PDB entry 6B47 | electron microscopy, 3.20 A resolution | chains D and E of the 11 polymer chains in the assembly

[Chain D (and E)]
Protein: CRISPR-associated protein Csy3
Organism: Pseudomonas aeruginosa (strain UCBPP-PA14)
Notes: chain E of this document is another copy of the same molecule, construct and numbering; everything in this record applies to it too
UniProt: Q02MM1 (CSY3_PSEAB); numbering as in UniProt (aligned over 1-342)
Chain sequence (344 residues; row label = number of the first residue in the row; numbers below 1 keep their minus sign (Met-1 is residue -1)):
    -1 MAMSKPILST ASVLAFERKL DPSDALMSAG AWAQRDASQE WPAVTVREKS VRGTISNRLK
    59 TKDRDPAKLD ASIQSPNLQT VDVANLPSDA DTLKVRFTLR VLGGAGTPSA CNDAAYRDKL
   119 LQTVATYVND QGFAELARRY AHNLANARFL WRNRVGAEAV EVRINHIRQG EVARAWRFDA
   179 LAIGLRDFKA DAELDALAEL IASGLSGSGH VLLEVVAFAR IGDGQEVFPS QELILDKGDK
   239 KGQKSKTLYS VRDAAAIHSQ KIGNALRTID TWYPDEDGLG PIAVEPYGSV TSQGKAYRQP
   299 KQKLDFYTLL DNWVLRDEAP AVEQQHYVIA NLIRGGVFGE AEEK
Unresolved in the structure: -1 to 5, 339-342 (chain E: -1 to 4, 339-342)
Construct notes: initiating methionine (-1); expression tag (0)

[Interface between chain D and chain E]
Contacting residue pairs (73; chain D residue first):
  Glu15(D) - Arg150(E)  salt bridge
  Arg16(D) - Arg150(E)
  Arg16(D) - Glu224(E)  salt bridge
  Asp19(D) - Gln223(E)
  Ser21(D) - Gly222(E)
  Asp22(D) - Arg45(E)  salt bridge
  Asp22(D) - Lys47(E)  salt bridge
  Asp22(D) - Asn83(E)  hydrogen bond
  Leu24(D) - Ser86(E)
  Arg94(D) - Ser86(E)
  Arg94(D) - Asp221(E)  salt bridge
  Thr96(D) - Asp221(E)  hydrogen bond (side chain-backbone)
  Thr96(D) - Gln223(E)  hydrogen bond
  Leu97(D) - Gln223(E)
  Arg98(D) - Val153(E)  hydrogen bond (side chain-backbone)
  Arg98(D) - Gly154(E)  hydrogen bond (side chain-backbone)
  Arg98(D) - Ile219(E)
  Arg98(D) - Gln223(E)
  Leu100(D) - Gly154(E)
  Ala108(D) - Ser290(E)
  Cys109(D) - Ser290(E)  hydrogen bond (backbone-backbone)
  Cys109(D) - Gln291(E)
  Asn110(D) - Gln291(E)
  Arg115(D) - Gln291(E)
  Ile165(D) - Glu156(E)
  Arg166(D) - Glu156(E)
  Gln167(D) - Glu156(E)
  Gln167(D) - Arg218(E)
  Gly168(D) - Arg218(E)
  His208(D) - Glu156(E)  salt bridge
  Leu210(D) - Ile219(E)
  Glu230(D) - Lys47(E)
  Glu230(D) - Ser48(E)  hydrogen bond
  Leu231(D) - Ser48(E)  hydrogen bond (backbone-side chain)
  Leu231(D) - Leu76(E)  hydrophobic
  Leu231(D) - Thr78(E)
  Leu231(D) - Lys239(E)
  Leu231(D) - Gly240(E)
  Asp234(D) - Lys239(E)  salt bridge
  Tyr247(D) - Arg45(E)  hydrogen bond
  Tyr247(D) - Lys47(E)
  His256(D) - Lys47(E)
  His256(D) - Ser48(E)  hydrogen bond (side chain-backbone)
  Ser257(D) - Lys47(E)  hydrogen bond
  Gln258(D) - Lys47(E)  hydrogen bond
  Gln258(D) - Ser48(E)  hydrogen bond (side chain-backbone)
  Gln258(D) - Val49(E)
  Glu283(D) - Thr52(E)
  Pro284(D) - Ile53(E)
  Pro284(D) - Ser54(E)
  Tyr285(D) - Asn55(E)  hydrogen bond (side chain-backbone)
  Tyr285(D) - Arg56(E)
  Tyr285(D) - Leu57(E)  hydrogen bond (side chain-backbone)
  Tyr285(D) - Leu67(E)  hydrophobic
  Ser287(D) - Thr52(E)
  Ser287(D) - Ile71(E)
  Gly292(D) - Asp68(E)
  Gly292(D) - Gln72(E)  hydrogen bond (backbone-side chain)
  Lys293(D) - Asp68(E)
  Ala294(D) - Leu67(E)  hydrophobic
  Ala294(D) - Asp68(E)  hydrogen bond (backbone-side chain)
  Ala294(D) - Ile71(E)  hydrophobic
  Gln297(D) - Pro64(E)
  Gln297(D) - Asp68(E)
  Pro298(D) - Leu67(E)
  Lys299(D) - Arg62(E)
  Lys299(D) - Asp63(E)
  Lys299(D) - Pro64(E)
  Tyr305(D) - Ser54(E)  hydrogen bond (side chain-backbone)
  Tyr305(D) - Asn55(E)
  Tyr305(D) - Arg56(E)
  Asp309(D) - Arg56(E)  salt bridge
  Gly337(D) - Arg56(E)
Also at the interface, not in a pair above, chain D (50 interface residues in all): Pro20, Ser107, Gln229, Ser248, Val249, Val288, Thr289, Arg332, Glu338
Also at the interface, not in a pair above, chain E (40 interface residues in all): Glu46, Arg50, Gln77, Gly220, Gly292

[Summary]
50 residues of chain D face 40 of chain E across their interface, with 18 hydrogen bonds and 8 salt bridges.
Among the polar pairs are Glu15(D)-Arg150(E), Arg16(D)-Glu224(E) and Asp22(D)-Arg45(E).
Chain D and chain E are both CRISPR-associated protein Csy3 (Pseudomonas aeruginosa (strain UCBPP-PA14)); the
structure, Cryo-EM structure of Type I-F CRISPR crRNA-guided Csy surveillance complex with bound anti-CRISPR
protein AcrF2, was determined by electron microscopy, deposited together with 6B44, 6B45, 6B46 and 6B48.
